Entry 6J2X (electron microscopy, 3.80 A resolution); this record covers chains I and J of the 47 polymer chains in the assembly.

[Chain I]
Molecule: 26S protease regulatory subunit 4 homolog
Source organism: Saccharomyces cerevisiae S288c
UniProt: P40327 (PRS4_YEAST); numbering as in UniProt (aligned over 1-437)
Sequence (437 residues; row label = number of the first residue in the row):
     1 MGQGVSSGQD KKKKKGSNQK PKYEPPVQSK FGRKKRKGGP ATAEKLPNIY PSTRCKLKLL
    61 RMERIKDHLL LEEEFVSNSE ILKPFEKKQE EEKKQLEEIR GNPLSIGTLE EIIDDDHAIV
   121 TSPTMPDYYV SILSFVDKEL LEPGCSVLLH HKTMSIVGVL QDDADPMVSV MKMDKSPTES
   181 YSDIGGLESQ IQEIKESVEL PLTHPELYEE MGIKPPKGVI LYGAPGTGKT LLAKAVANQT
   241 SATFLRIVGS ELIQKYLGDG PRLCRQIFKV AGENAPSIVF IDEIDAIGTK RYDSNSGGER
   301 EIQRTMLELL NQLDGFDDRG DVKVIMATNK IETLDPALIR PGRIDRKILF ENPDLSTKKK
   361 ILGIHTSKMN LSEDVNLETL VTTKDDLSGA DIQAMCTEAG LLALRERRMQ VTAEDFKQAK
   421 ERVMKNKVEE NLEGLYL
Not modelled in the structure: 1-74, 437
Swiss-Prot annotation at these positions:
  - binding site (ATP): Gly-223 to Thr-230
  - lipidation: Gly-2 (N-myristoyl glycine)
  - cross-link (Glycyl lysine isopeptide (Lys-Gly)): Lys-234 (interchain with G-Cter in ubiquitin), Lys-255 (interchain with G-Cter in ubiquitin), Lys-290 (interchain with G-Cter in ubiquitin)
  - mutagenesis: Lys-229 (K229Q: 73% loss of ATPase activity)

[Chain J]
Molecule: 26S proteasome regulatory subunit 8 homolog
Source organism: Saccharomyces cerevisiae S288c
UniProt: Q01939 (PRS8_YEAST); numbering as in UniProt (aligned over 1-405)
Sequence (405 residues; numbered 1 to 405; the number before each row is that of its first residue):
     1 MTAAVTSSNI VLETHESGIK PYFEQKIQET ELKIRSKTEN VRRLEAQRNA LNDKVRFIKD
    61 ELRLLQEPGS YVGEVIKIVS DKKVLVKVQP EGKYIVDVAK DINVKDLKAS QRVCLRSDSY
   121 MLHKVLENKA DPLVSLMMVE KVPDSTYDMV GGLTKQIKEI KEVIELPVKH PELFESLGIA
   181 QPKGVILYGP PGTGKTLLAR AVAHHTDCKF IRVSGAELVQ KYIGEGSRMV RELFVMAREH
   241 APSIIFMDEI DSIGSTRVEG SGGGDSEVQR TMLELLNQLD GFETSKNIKI IMATNRLDIL
   301 DPALLRPGRI DRKIEFPPPS VAARAEILRI HSRKMNLTRG INLRKVAEKM NGCSGADVKG
   361 VCTEAGMYAL RERRIHVTQE DFELAVGKVM NKNQETAISV AKLFK
Not modelled in the structure: 1-23, 397-405
Swiss-Prot annotation at these positions:
  - binding site (ATP): Gly-189 to Thr-196
  - modified residue: Thr-2 (N-acetylthreonine)

[Chain I / chain J interface]
Residue-residue contacts (78):
  Arg-100(I) / Asp-81(J)  salt bridge
  Arg-100(I) / Lys-83(J)
  Asn-102(I) / Ile-95(J)
  Pro-103(I) / Tyr-94(J)
  Pro-103(I) / Ile-95(J)  hydrogen bond (backbone-backbone)
  Pro-103(I) / Val-96(J)  hydrophobic
  Pro-103(I) / Tyr-120(J)  hydrophobic
  Leu-104(I) / Lys-93(J)
  Leu-104(I) / Tyr-94(J)
  Leu-104(I) / Ile-95(J)  hydrogen bond (backbone-backbone)
  Ser-105(I) / Lys-93(J)
  Ser-105(I) / Tyr-94(J)
  Ile-106(I) / Lys-93(J)
  Pro-123(I) / Gly-92(J)
  Thr-124(I) / Glu-91(J)
  Thr-124(I) / Gly-92(J)
  Leu-148(I) / Ile-95(J)  hydrophobic
  Met-167(I) / Arg-228(J)
  Val-168(I) / Gly-224(J)
  Val-168(I) / Arg-228(J)
  Ser-169(I) / Arg-228(J)
  Val-170(I) / Arg-231(J)
  Lys-172(I) / Leu-275(J)  hydrogen bond (side chain-backbone)
  Lys-172(I) / Gln-278(J)
  Asp-174(I) / Gln-278(J)
  Lys-175(I) / Gln-278(J)  hydrogen bond (backbone-side chain)
  Pro-177(I) / Asp-280(J)
  Arg-246(I) / Arg-231(J)
  Ile-247(I) / Arg-231(J)
  Val-248(I) / Arg-231(J)
  Val-248(I) / Thr-271(J)
  Ser-250(I) / Glu-267(J)
  Ser-250(I) / Arg-270(J)
  Ser-250(I) / Thr-271(J)  hydrogen bond
  Glu-251(I) / Arg-231(J)  salt bridge
  Glu-251(I) / Thr-271(J)
  Ile-253(I) / Glu-267(J)
  Gln-254(I) / Val-219(J)
  Gln-254(I) / Ser-227(J)
  Lys-255(I) / Val-219(J)
  Tyr-256(I) / Val-219(J)  hydrophobic
  Tyr-256(I) / Gln-220(J)
  Arg-262(I) / Tyr-222(J)
  Arg-262(I) / Gly-224(J)
  Leu-263(I) / Ser-227(J)
  Glu-283(I) / Arg-270(J)
  Glu-283(I) / Ala-303(J)
  Glu-283(I) / Arg-309(J)  salt bridge
  Asp-285(I) / Arg-270(J)  salt bridge
  Arg-291(I) / Ser-261(J)  hydrogen bond (backbone-side chain)
  Arg-291(I) / Gly-262(J)
  Arg-291(I) / Asp-301(J)  salt bridge
  Tyr-292(I) / Gly-262(J)
  Tyr-292(I) / Gly-263(J)
  Tyr-292(I) / Ser-266(J)
  Asp-293(I) / Gly-263(J)
  Asn-295(I) / Glu-267(J)  hydrogen bond
  Lys-368(I) / Gly-178(J)
  Met-369(I) / Leu-177(J)
  Met-369(I) / Gly-178(J)
  Met-369(I) / Ile-179(J)  hydrophobic
  Asn-370(I) / Ser-176(J)  hydrogen bond (side chain-backbone)
  Asp-391(I) / Pro-307(J)
  Ala-394(I) / Pro-307(J)  hydrophobic
  Cys-396(I) / Ile-179(J)
  Thr-397(I) / Asp-311(J)
  Gly-400(I) / Leu-177(J)
  Gly-400(I) / Ile-179(J)
  Leu-404(I) / Leu-166(J)  hydrophobic
  Leu-404(I) / Leu-173(J)  hydrophobic
  Leu-404(I) / Leu-177(J)  hydrophobic
  Arg-405(I) / Glu-162(J)  salt bridge
  Arg-408(I) / Leu-177(J)
  Met-409(I) / Leu-177(J)
  Lys-427(I) / Arg-306(J)
  Lys-427(I) / Pro-307(J)
  Lys-427(I) / Asp-311(J)  hydrogen bond (side chain-backbone)
  Glu-429(I) / Arg-306(J)
Other interface residues (no listed pair), chain I (61 interface residues in all): His-151, Leu-160, Gln-161, Met-173, Pro-225, Thr-230, Lys-234, Asp-282, Ser-294, Asn-329, His-365, Ala-390, Leu-401
Other interface residues (no listed pair), chain J (52 interface residues in all): Lys-77, Ala-180, Ile-223, Glu-225, Gly-226, Val-230, Val-235, Val-258, Glu-274, Asn-277, Gly-281, Leu-305, Ile-310

[Summary]
61 residues of chain I face 52 of chain J across their interface, with 9 hydrogen bonds and 6 salt bridges.
Polar pairs include Arg-100(I)/Asp-81(J), Glu-251(I)/Arg-231(J) and Glu-283(I)/Arg-309(J).
Chain I is 26S protease regulatory subunit 4 homolog and chain J is 26S proteasome regulatory subunit 8
homolog, both from Saccharomyces cerevisiae S288c; the structure, Yeast proteasome in resting state (C1-a),
was determined by electron microscopy together with 6J2N, 6J30, 6J2C and 6J2Q from the same study.
